Entry 6U3U (X-ray diffraction, 2.29 A resolution); this record covers chains B and H of the 6 polymer chains in the assembly.

== Chain B ==
Molecule: Shiga toxin 2K subunit A
Organism: Escherichia coli
UniProtKB: L0I969 (L0I969_ECOLX); residues 1-297 here correspond to UniProt positions 23-319 (UniProt number = residue number + 22)
Sequence (297 residues; each row starts with the number of its first residue):
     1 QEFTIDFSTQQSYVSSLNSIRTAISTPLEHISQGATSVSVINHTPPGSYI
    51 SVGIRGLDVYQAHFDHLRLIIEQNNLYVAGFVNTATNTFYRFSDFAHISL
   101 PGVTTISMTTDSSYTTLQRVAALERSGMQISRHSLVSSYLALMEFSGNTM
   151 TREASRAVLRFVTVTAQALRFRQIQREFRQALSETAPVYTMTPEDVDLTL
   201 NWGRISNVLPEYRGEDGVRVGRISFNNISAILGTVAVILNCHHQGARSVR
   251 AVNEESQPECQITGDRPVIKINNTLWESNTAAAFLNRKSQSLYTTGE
Disordered / not traced: 243-256
Disulfides: Cys241-Cys260
Differences from the reference sequence: engineered mutation Gln167 (Glu189 in L0I969)
Ion coordination: Zn2+: His63, His66 (shared with 2 residues of chain A)
Reported in the primary citation:
  - conformationally variable residues (order/disorder transition): Gln244 to Gln257

== Chain H ==
Molecule: Shiga toxin 2K subunit B
Organism: Escherichia coli
UniProtKB: Q4PS70 (Q4PS70_ECOLX); residues 1-70 here correspond to UniProt positions 20-89 (UniProt number = residue number + 19)
Sequence (70 residues; numbered 1 to 70; the number before each row is that of its first residue):
     1 ADCAKGKIEFSKYNENDTFTVKVAGKEYWTNRWNLQPLLQSAQLTGMTVT
    51 IKSSTCASGSGFAEVQFNND
Disulfides: Cys3-Cys56

== Chain B / chain H interface ==
Residue-residue contacts (15):
  Ile271(B) with Thr45(H)
  Asn272(B) with Thr45(H), hydrogen bond (side chain-backbone); Gly46(H); Asn69(H), hydrogen bond; Asp70(H), hydrogen bond (side chain-backbone)
  Trp276(B) with Leu44(H)
  Phe284(B) with Ser41(H); Leu44(H), hydrophobic; Thr45(H)
  Ser289(B) with Asn34(H), hydrogen bond
  Gln290(B) with Trp33(H), hydrogen bond (side chain-backbone); Asn34(H); Gln36(H), hydrogen bond; Pro37(H)
  Ser291(B) with Asn34(H), hydrogen bond (backbone-side chain)
Other interface residues (no listed pair), chain B (11 interface residues in all): Asn273, Leu285, Arg287, Lys288
Other interface residues (no listed pair), chain H (11 interface residues in all): Met47

== Summary ==
The chain B/chain H interface involves 11 residues from each chain, with 7 hydrogen bonds. Among the polar
pairs are Asn272(B)-Thr45(H), Asn272(B)-Asn69(H) and Asn272(B)-Asp70(H). The Zn2+ site is built by His63(B)
and His66(B). The paper reports conformational variability at Gln244(B).
Here chain B is Shiga toxin 2K subunit A and chain H is Shiga toxin 2K subunit B, both from Escherichia coli.
Entry 6U3U (Crystal Structure of Shiga Toxin 2K) was determined by X-ray diffraction.
